Entry 1Y31 (X-ray diffraction, 2.13 A resolution); this record covers chains A and C of the 4 polymer chains in the assembly.

== Chain A (and C) ==
Protein: Hemoglobin alpha chain
From: Homo sapiens
Notes: chain C of this document is another copy of the same molecule, construct and numbering; everything in this record applies to it too
UniProtKB: P69905 (HBA_HUMAN); numbering as in UniProt (aligned over 1-141)
Sequence (141 residues; numbered 1 to 141; the number before each row is that of its first residue):
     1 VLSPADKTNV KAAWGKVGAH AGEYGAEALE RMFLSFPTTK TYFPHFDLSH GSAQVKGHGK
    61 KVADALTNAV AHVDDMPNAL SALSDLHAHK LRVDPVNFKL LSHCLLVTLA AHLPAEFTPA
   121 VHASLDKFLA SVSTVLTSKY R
Bound ions: heme Fe near His87 (its only coordinating residue here)
Residues lining bound ligands: heme (HEM): Met32, Thr39, Tyr42, Phe43, His45, Phe46, His58, Lys61, Val62, Ala65, Leu66, Leu83, Leu86, His87, Leu91, Val93, Asn97, Phe98, Leu101, Val132, Ser133, Leu136
Curated features (UniProtKB/Swiss-Prot):
  - site: Lys61 (Not glycated)

== Interface between chain A and chain C ==
Pairs across the interface (5):
  Asp126(A) with Arg141(C), salt bridge
  Lys127(A) with Arg141(C), hydrogen bond (side chain-backbone)
  Arg141(A) with Asp126(C), salt bridge; Lys127(C), hydrogen bond (backbone-side chain); Ala130(C)
Other interface residues (no listed pair), chain A (6 interface residues in all): Val1, Ala123, Ala130
Other interface residues (no listed pair), chain C (5 interface residues in all): Ala123

== Summary ==
The interface between chain A and chain C involves 6 residues on one side and 5 on the other, with 2 hydrogen
bonds and 2 salt bridges. Polar contacts include Asp126(A)-Arg141(C) and Lys127(A)-Arg141(C). Bound to chain
A: heme.
Both chains are Hemoglobin alpha chain (Homo sapiens). Entry 1Y31 (T-To-T(High) quaternary transitions in
human hemoglobin: betaY35A deoxy low-salt (1 test set)) was determined by X-ray diffraction, deposited
together with 1XXT, 1XY0, 1XZ5, 1XZ7, 1XZU, 1XZV and 45 further entries.
